7X2V - chains B and C of the 5 polymer chains in the assembly; structure by electron microscopy, 3.09 A resolution.

== Chain B ==
Protein: Guanine nucleotide-binding protein G(i) subunit alpha-1
Organism: Homo sapiens
Reference sequence: P63096 (GNAI1_HUMAN); residues 1-354 here = UniProt positions 1-354
Amino-acid sequence (354 residues; numbered 1 to 354; the number before each row is that of its first residue):
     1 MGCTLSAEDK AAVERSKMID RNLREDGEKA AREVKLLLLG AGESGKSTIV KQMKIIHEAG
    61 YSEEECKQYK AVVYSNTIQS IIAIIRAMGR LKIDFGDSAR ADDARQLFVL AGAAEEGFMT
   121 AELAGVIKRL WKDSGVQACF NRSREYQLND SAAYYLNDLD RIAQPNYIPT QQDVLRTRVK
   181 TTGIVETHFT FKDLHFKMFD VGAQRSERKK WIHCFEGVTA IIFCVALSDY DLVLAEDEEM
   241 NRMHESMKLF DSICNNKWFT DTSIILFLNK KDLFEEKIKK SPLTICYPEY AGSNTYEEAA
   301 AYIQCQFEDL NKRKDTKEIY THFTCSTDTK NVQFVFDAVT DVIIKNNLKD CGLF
Disordered / not traced: 1-3, 56-181, 236-239, 354
Differences from the reference sequence: conflict Ala203 (Gly in P63096), Ser326 (Ala in P63096)
Curated features (UniProtKB/Swiss-Prot):
  - region: Lys35 to Thr48 (G1 motif), Asp173 to Thr181 (G2 motif), Phe196 to Gly202, Gln204, Arg205 (G3 motif), Ile265 to Asp272 (G4 motif), Thr324, Cys325, Thr327 to Thr329 (G5 motif)
  - binding site (GTP): Glu43 to Thr48, Ser151, Leu175 to Thr181, Asp200 to Gly202, Gln204, Asn269 to Asp272
  - binding site (Mg(2+)): Ser47, Thr181
  - modified residue: Arg178 (ADP-ribosylarginine), Gln204 (Deamidated glutamine), Cys351 (ADP-ribosylcysteine)
  - lipidation: Gly2 (N-myristoyl glycine), Cys3 (S-palmitoyl cysteine)
  - natural variant: Gly40 (G40C: In NEDHISB; G40R: In NEDHISB), Gly45 (G45D: In NEDHISB), Thr48 (T48I: In NEDHISB; T48K: In NEDHISB), Gln52 (Q52P: In NEDHISB), Ser75 (deletion: In NEDHISB; uncertain significance), Gln172 (deletion: In NEDHISB), Asp173 (D173V: In NEDHISB), Glu186 to Phe189 (deletion: In NEDHISB; uncertain significance), Cys224 (C224Y: In NEDHISB), Lys270 (K270N: In NEDHISB; K270R: In NEDHISB), Asp272 (D272G: In NEDHISB), Val332 (V332E: In NEDHISB; uncertain significance)
  - mutagenesis: Gly42 (G42R: Abolishes switch to an activated conformation and dissociation from beta and gamma subunits upon GTP binding. Abolishes interaction with RGS family members), Glu116 (E116L: Enhances interaction (inactive GDP-bound) with RGS14), Gln147 (Q147L: Enhances interaction (inactive GDP-bound) with RGS14), Glu245 (E245L: Enhances interaction (inactive GDP-bound) with RGS14)

== Chain C ==
Protein: Guanine nucleotide-binding protein G(I)/G(S)/G(T) subunit beta-1
Organism: Homo sapiens
Reference sequence: P62873 (GBB1_HUMAN); residues 2-340 here = UniProt positions 2-340
Amino-acid sequence (345 residues; numbered -4 to 340; the number before each row is that of its first residue; numbers below 1 keep their minus sign (Met-4 is residue -4)):
    -4 MGSLLQSELD QLRQEAEQLK NQIRDARKAC ADATLSQITN NIDPVGRIQM RTRRTLRGHL
    56 AKIYAMHWGT DSRLLVSASQ DGKLIIWDSY TTNKVHAIPL RSSWVMTCAY APSGNYVACG
   116 GLDNICSIYN LKTREGNVRV SRELAGHTGY LSCCRFLDDN QIVTSSGDTT CALWDIETGQ
   176 QTTTFTGHTG DVMSLSLAPD TRLFVSGACD ASAKLWDVRE GMCRQTFTGH ESDINAICFF
   236 PNGNAFATGS DDATCRLFDL RADQELMTYS HDNIICGITS VSFSKSGRLL LAGYDDFNCN
   296 VWDALKADRA GVLAGHDNRV SCLGVTDDGM AVATGSWDSF LKIWN
Disordered / not traced: -4 to 3
Differences from the reference sequence: initiating methionine (-4); expression tag (-3 to 1)
Curated features (UniProtKB/Swiss-Prot):
  - modified residue: Ser2 (N-acetylserine), His266 (Phosphohistidine)
  - natural variant: Leu30 (L30F: In MRD42; uncertain significance), Arg52 (R52G: In MRD42), Gly64 (G64V: In MRD42), Asp76 (D76E: In MRD42; D76G: In MRD42), Gly77 (G77S: In MRD42), Lys78 (K78R: In MRD42), Ile80 (I80N: In MRD42; I80T: In MRD42), His91 (H91R: In MRD42; uncertain significance), Ala92 (A92T: In MRD42), Pro94 (P94S: In MRD42), Leu95 (L95P: In MRD42), Arg96 (R96L: In MRD42), 5 further natural variant entries in UniProt

== Chain B / chain C interface ==
Pairs across the interface - 36 pairs, chain B then chain C:
  Ala12(B) with Asn88(C)
  Val13(B) with Asn88(C)
  Arg15(B) with Val90(C), hydrogen bond (side chain-backbone)
  Ser16(B) with Thr87(C); Asn88(C), hydrogen bond; Lys89(C), hydrogen bond (side chain-backbone)
  Ile19(B) with Lys89(C); Val90(C)
  Asp20(B) with Lys89(C), salt bridge
  Leu23(B) with Gly53(C); Ile80(C), hydrophobic
  Arg24(B) with Leu55(C)
  Asp26(B) with Lys78(C), salt bridge
  Gly27(B) with Leu55(C)
  Thr182(B) with Asp118(C); Asn119(C), hydrogen bond; Thr143(C), hydrogen bond (side chain-backbone)
  Gly183(B) with Leu117(C); Asn119(C)
  Ile184(B) with Leu117(C), hydrophobic
  Glu186(B) with Trp99(C), hydrogen bond
  Phe199(B) with Trp99(C)
  Ser206(B) with Tyr145(C); Asp186(C)
  Glu207(B) with Asp186(C)
  Lys209(B) with Asp228(C)
  Lys210(B) with Met188(C); Asp228(C); Asn230(C), hydrogen bond
  Trp211(B) with Tyr145(C)
  His213(B) with Lys57(C)
  Cys214(B) with Trp99(C)
  Phe215(B) with Trp99(C), hydrophobic
  Glu216(B) with Lys57(C), salt bridge; Trp332(C)
  Trp258(B) with Arg314(C)
Also at the interface, not in a pair above, chain B (28 interface residues in all): Glu28, Ala30, Gln204
Also at the interface, not in a pair above, chain C (25 interface residues in all): Arg52, Asp76, His91, Cys204

== In short ==
28 residues of chain B face 25 of chain C across their interface, with 7 hydrogen bonds and 3 salt bridges.
Polar contacts include Asp20(B)-Lys89(C), Asp26(B)-Lys78(C) and Glu216(B)-Lys57(C).
Here chain B is Guanine nucleotide-binding protein G(i) subunit alpha-1 and chain C is Guanine
nucleotide-binding protein G(I)/G(S)/G(T) subunit beta-1, both from Homo sapiens. Entry 7X2V (GPR110/Gi
complex) was determined by electron microscopy, deposited together with 7WXU, 7WXW, 7WY0 and 7WZ7.
